Entry 4UV6 (X-ray diffraction, 2.45 A resolution); this record covers chain A.

Chain A:
Protein: Apical merozoite antigen 1
Organism: Plasmodium knowlesi
UniProtKB: B3L5E1 (B3L5E1_PLAKH); residue numbers follow UniProt; this construct covers 43-387
Amino-acid sequence (370 residues; each row starts with the number of its first residue):
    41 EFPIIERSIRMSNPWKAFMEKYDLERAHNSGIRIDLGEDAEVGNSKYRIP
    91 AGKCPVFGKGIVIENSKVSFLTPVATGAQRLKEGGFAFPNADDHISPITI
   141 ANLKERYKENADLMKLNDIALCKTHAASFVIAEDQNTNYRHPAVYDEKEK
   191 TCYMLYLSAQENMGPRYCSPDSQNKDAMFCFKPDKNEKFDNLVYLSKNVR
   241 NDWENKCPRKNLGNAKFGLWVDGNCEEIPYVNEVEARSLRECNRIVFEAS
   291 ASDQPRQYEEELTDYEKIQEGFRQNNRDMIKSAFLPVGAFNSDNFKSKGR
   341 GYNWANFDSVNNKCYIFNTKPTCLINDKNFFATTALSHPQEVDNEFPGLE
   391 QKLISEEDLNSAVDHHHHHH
Not modelled in the structure: 41-51, 131-132, 212-215, 328-331, 398-410
Cystine bridges: Cys94-Cys247, Cys162-Cys192, Cys208-Cys220, Cys265-Cys363, Cys282-Cys354
Sequence notes: cloning artifact (41-42, 388); expression tag (389-410); engineered mutation Lys107 (Asn in B3L5E1), Asn178 (Ser in B3L5E1), Glu189 (Asn in B3L5E1), Arg240 (Ser in B3L5E1)
Reported in the primary citation:
  - contacts within the chain: Glu288-Arg296 (salt bridge)

In short:
The paper reports contacts within the chain involving Glu288 and Arg296.
Chain A is Apical merozoite antigen 1 (Plasmodium knowlesi); the structure, Crystal structure of apical
membrane antigen 1 from Plasmodium knowlesi, was determined by X-ray diffraction together with 4UAO from the
same study.
